Entry 6I0D (X-ray diffraction, 3.60 A resolution); this record covers chains J and K of the 16 polymer chains in the assembly.

[Chain J]
Protein: NADH-quinone oxidoreductase subunit 10
Organism: Thermus thermophilus HB8
Notes: EC 1.6.5.11
Reference sequence: Q56225 (NQO10_THET8); residue numbers follow UniProt; this construct covers 1-176
Sequence (176 residues; row label = number of the first residue in the row):
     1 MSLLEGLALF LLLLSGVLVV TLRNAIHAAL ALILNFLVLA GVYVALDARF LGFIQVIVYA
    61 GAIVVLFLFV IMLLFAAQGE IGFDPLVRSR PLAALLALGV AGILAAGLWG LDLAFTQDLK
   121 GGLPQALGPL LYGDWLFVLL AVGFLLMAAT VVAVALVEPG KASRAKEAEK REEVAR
Unresolved in the structure: 161-176
What the authors report for this chain:
  - conformationally variable residues (helix shift, side-chain flip): Tyr-59, Phe-67

[Chain K]
Protein: NADH-quinone oxidoreductase subunit 11
Organism: Thermus thermophilus HB8
Notes: EC 1.6.5.11
Reference sequence: Q56226 (NQO11_THET8); residue numbers follow UniProt; this construct covers 1-95
Sequence (95 residues; row label = number of the first residue in the row):
     1 MSYLLTSALL FALGVYGVLT RRTAILVFLS IELMLNAANL SLVGFARAYG LDGQVAALMV
    61 IAVAAAEVAV GLGLIVAIFR HRESTAVDDL SELRG
What the authors report for this chain:
  - conformationally variable residues (side-chain flip): Ile-25 to Glu-32, Glu-67
  - contacts within the chain: Glu-32/Glu-67 (water-mediated contact) (from molecular simulation)

[Chain J / chain K interface]
Contacting residue pairs - 98 pairs, chain J then chain K:
  Glu-5(J) / Ser-2(K)  hydrogen bond
  Glu-5(J) / Tyr-3(K)  hydrogen bond
  Leu-9(J) / Ser-2(K)
  Leu-9(J) / Thr-6(K)
  Leu-12(J) / Leu-10(K)  hydrophobic
  Leu-13(J) / Leu-9(K)  hydrophobic
  Leu-18(J) / Arg-21(K)
  Val-19(J) / Arg-21(K)  hydrogen bond (backbone-side chain)
  Val-19(J) / Leu-33(K)  hydrophobic
  Val-20(J) / Leu-13(K)
  Val-20(J) / Arg-21(K)  hydrogen bond (backbone-side chain)
  Thr-21(J) / Arg-21(K)  hydrogen bond (backbone-side chain)
  Leu-22(J) / Arg-21(K)  hydrogen bond (backbone-side chain)
  Ala-28(J) / Leu-29(K)  hydrophobic
  Leu-32(J) / Leu-29(K)  hydrophobic
  Asn-35(J) / Leu-33(K)
  Phe-36(J) / Asn-36(K)
  Leu-39(J) / Leu-40(K)  hydrophobic
  Val-42(J) / Tyr-3(K)  hydrophobic
  Val-42(J) / Leu-40(K)  hydrophobic
  Tyr-43(J) / Asn-36(K)
  Tyr-43(J) / Asn-39(K)
  Tyr-43(J) / Leu-40(K)  hydrogen bond (side chain-backbone)
  Tyr-43(J) / Val-43(K)  hydrophobic
  Leu-46(J) / Tyr-3(K)  hydrophobic
  Ala-48(J) / Val-43(K)  hydrophobic
  Ala-48(J) / Gln-54(K)
  Phe-50(J) / Leu-58(K)  hydrophobic
  Leu-51(J) / Val-43(K)  hydrophobic
  Leu-51(J) / Gln-54(K)
  Leu-51(J) / Ala-57(K)  hydrophobic
  Leu-51(J) / Leu-58(K)
  Gln-55(J) / Asn-36(K)  hydrogen bond
  Gln-55(J) / Ile-61(K)
  Tyr-59(J) / Glu-32(K)  hydrogen bond
  Tyr-59(J) / Asn-36(K)
  Tyr-59(J) / Ile-61(K)  hydrogen bond (side chain-backbone)
  Tyr-59(J) / Ala-64(K)
  Tyr-59(J) / Ala-65(K)
  Ile-63(J) / Ala-65(K)  hydrophobic
  Ile-63(J) / Val-68(K)  hydrophobic
  Leu-66(J) / Leu-72(K)  hydrophobic
  Phe-67(J) / Ile-25(K)  hydrophobic
  Phe-67(J) / Phe-28(K)  hydrophobic
  Phe-67(J) / Val-68(K)  hydrophobic
  Phe-67(J) / Leu-72(K)  hydrophobic
  Leu-74(J) / Thr-85(K)
  Gly-79(J) / Thr-23(K)
  Ile-81(J) / Arg-22(K)
  Ile-81(J) / Ser-84(K)
  Ile-81(J) / Ala-86(K)
  Gly-82(J) / Arg-22(K)
  Gly-82(J) / Asp-89(K)
  Phe-83(J) / Arg-22(K)  hydrogen bond (backbone-side chain)
  Phe-83(J) / Asp-88(K)
  Asp-84(J) / Asp-88(K)
  Arg-90(J) / Tyr-16(K)
  Ala-93(J) / Leu-19(K)  hydrophobic
  Ala-94(J) / Tyr-16(K)
  Ala-97(J) / Tyr-16(K)  hydrophobic
  Val-100(J) / Ala-12(K)  hydrophobic
  Leu-104(J) / Ala-8(K)  hydrophobic
  Leu-108(J) / Phe-45(K)  hydrophobic
  Leu-111(J) / Met-1(K)
  Leu-113(J) / Tyr-49(K)
  Ala-114(J) / Ala-48(K)
  Phe-115(J) / Met-1(K)
  Phe-115(J) / Arg-47(K)
  Gln-117(J) / Arg-47(K)
  Gln-117(J) / Ala-48(K)
  Gln-117(J) / Tyr-49(K)
  Gln-117(J) / Gly-50(K)  hydrogen bond (side chain-backbone)
  Leu-119(J) / Ala-46(K)
  Leu-119(J) / Arg-47(K)
  Leu-119(J) / Leu-51(K)  hydrophobic
  Leu-119(J) / Gln-54(K)
  Gly-122(J) / Gln-54(K)
  Leu-127(J) / Gln-54(K)
  Leu-130(J) / Leu-51(K)  hydrophobic
  Leu-131(J) / Val-55(K)  hydrophobic
  Leu-131(J) / Met-59(K)  hydrophobic
  Trp-135(J) / Asp-52(K)  hydrogen bond
  Trp-135(J) / Val-55(K)  hydrophobic
  Trp-135(J) / Ala-56(K)
  Val-138(J) / Met-59(K)  hydrophobic
  Leu-139(J) / Met-59(K)  hydrophobic
  Val-142(J) / Met-59(K)  hydrophobic
  Val-142(J) / Ala-62(K)  hydrophobic
  Leu-145(J) / Val-63(K)  hydrophobic
  Leu-146(J) / Ala-62(K)
  Leu-146(J) / Ala-66(K)  hydrophobic
  Ala-149(J) / Ala-66(K)  hydrophobic
  Ala-149(J) / Val-70(K)
  Val-152(J) / Val-70(K)  hydrophobic
  Leu-156(J) / Val-70(K)
  Leu-156(J) / Gly-73(K)
  Leu-156(J) / Leu-74(K)
  Val-157(J) / Arg-80(K)
Other interface residues (no listed pair), chain J (72 interface residues in all): Gly-16, Val-17, Arg-23, Ala-25, Ala-29, Asp-47, Ile-71, Ala-76, Glu-80, Pro-85, Ser-89, Ala-101, Trp-109, Ala-126
Other interface residues (no listed pair), chain K (62 interface residues in all): Leu-4, Phe-11, Gly-14, Val-15, Gly-17, Leu-26, Gly-44, Phe-79

[In short]
72 residues of chain J face 62 of chain K across their interface; the contacts include 13 hydrogen bonds.
Among the polar pairs are Glu-5(J)/Ser-2(K), Glu-5(J)/Tyr-3(K) and Val-19(J)/Arg-21(K). From the paper:
conformational variability at Tyr-59(J), Phe-67(J) and Ile-25(K) among others; contacts within the chain
involving Glu-32(K) and Glu-67(K).
Here chain J is NADH-quinone oxidoreductase subunit 10 and chain K is NADH-quinone oxidoreductase subunit 11,
both from Thermus thermophilus HB8. Entry 6I0D (Respiratory complex I from Thermus thermophilus with bound
Decyl-Ubiquinone) was determined by X-ray diffraction together with 6I1P, 6Q8O, 6Q8W, 6Q8X, 6Y11, 6ZIY and 3
further entries from the same study.
